PDB entry 1LME | X-ray diffraction, 2.20 A resolution | chain A

# Chain A
Name: peptide deformylase
From: Thermotoga maritima
Notes: EC 3.5.1.88
UniProtKB: P96113 (DEF_THEMA); numbering as in UniProt (aligned over 1-164)
Chain sequence (176 residues; each row starts with the number of its first residue; numbers below 1 keep their minus sign (Met-11 is residue -11)):
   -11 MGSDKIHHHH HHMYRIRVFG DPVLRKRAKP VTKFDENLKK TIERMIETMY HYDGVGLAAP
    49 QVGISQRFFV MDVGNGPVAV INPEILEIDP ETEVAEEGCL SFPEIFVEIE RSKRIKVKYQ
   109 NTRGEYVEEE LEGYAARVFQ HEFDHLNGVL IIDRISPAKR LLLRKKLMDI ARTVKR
Unresolved in the structure: -11 to -9, 146-164
Differences from the reference sequence: modified residue (87)
Modified / non-standard residues: Cys87 (cysteinesulfonic acid; OCS)

# In short
Chain A is peptide deformylase (Thermotoga maritima); the structure, Crystal Structure of Peptide Deformylase
from Thermotoga maritima, was determined by X-ray diffraction together with 1LM4, 1LM6 and 1N5N from the same
study.
